PDB entry 7VEK | X-ray diffraction, 2.60 A resolution | chain A

== Chain A ==
Molecule: Glycosyltransferase
Source organism: Phytolacca americana
Notes: EC 2.4.1.-
Reference sequence: B5MGN9 (B5MGN9_PHYAM); residue numbers follow UniProt; this construct covers 1-485
Sequence (505 residues; numbered -19 to 485; the number before each row is that of its first residue; numbers below 1 keep their minus sign (Met-19 is residue -19)):
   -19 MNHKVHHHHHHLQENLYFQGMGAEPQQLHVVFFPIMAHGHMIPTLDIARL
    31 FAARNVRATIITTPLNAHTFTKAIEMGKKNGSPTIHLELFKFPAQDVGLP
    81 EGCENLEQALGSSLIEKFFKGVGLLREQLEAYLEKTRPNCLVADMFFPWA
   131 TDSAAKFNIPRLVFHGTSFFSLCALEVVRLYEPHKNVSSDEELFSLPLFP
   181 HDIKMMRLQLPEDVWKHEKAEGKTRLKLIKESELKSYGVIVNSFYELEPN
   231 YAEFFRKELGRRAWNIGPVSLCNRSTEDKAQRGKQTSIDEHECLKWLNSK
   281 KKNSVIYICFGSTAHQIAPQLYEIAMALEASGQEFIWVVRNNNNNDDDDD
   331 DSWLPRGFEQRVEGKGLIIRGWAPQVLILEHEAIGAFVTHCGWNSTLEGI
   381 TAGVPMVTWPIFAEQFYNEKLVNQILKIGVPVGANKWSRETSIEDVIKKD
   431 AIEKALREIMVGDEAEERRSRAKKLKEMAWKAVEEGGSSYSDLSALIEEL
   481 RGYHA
Disordered / not traced: -19 to 6, 57-59, 255-270, 323-329, 485
Construct notes: initiating methionine (-19); expression tag (-18 to 0)
Metal / ion sites: K+: Glu238 (together with 1,4,7,10,13,16-hexaoxacyclooctadecane) (shared with 1 residue of chain B)
Residues lining bound ligands:
  - 1,4,7,10,13,16-hexaoxacyclooctadecane (O4B): Leu160, Tyr161, Leu178, Leu214, Lys237, Glu238, Leu239, Gly240, Arg241
  - U2F (uridine-5'-diphosphate-2-deoxy-2-fluoro-alpha-D-glucose): His18, Gly19, His20, His145, Gly146, Thr147, Cys289, Gly291, Ser292, Thr293, Val318, Gly351, Trp352, Ala353, Gln355, His370, Gly372, Trp373, Asn374, Ser375, Glu378, Phe392, Ala393, Glu394, Gln395, Asn398
What the authors report for this chain:
  - conformationally variable residues (loop rearrangement): Cys289 to Ile297, Val412 to Lys429
  - K+ coordination: Glu238
  - catalytic residues: His20, Asp124
  - mutagenesis - H20A, H20D: abolished catalytic activity (citing earlier work)
  - binding site for ngx-4010: His20, Met125, Phe126, His145, Thr147, Leu155, Val158, Arg159, Leu190, Pro191, Val194, Leu206, Ala393, Glu394, Tyr397, Trp417

== In short ==
Ligands of chain A: 1,4,7,10,13,16-hexaoxacyclooctadecane and compound U2F. From the paper: catalytic residues
His20 and Asp124; H20A and H20D abolish catalytic activity.
Chain A is Glycosyltransferase (Phytolacca americana); the structure, Crystal structure of Phytolacca
americana UGT3 with capsaicin and UDP-2fluoroglucose, was determined by X-ray diffraction, deposited together
with 7VEJ and 7VEL.
